Entry 5NET (electron microscopy, 8.60 A resolution (very low resolution: no residue pairs are listed; an interface is given only as per-side residue counts)); this record covers chains A and B of the 6 polymer chains in the assembly.

# Chain A
Name: Integrin alpha-V
Organism: Homo sapiens
UniProt: P06756 (ITAV_HUMAN); residues 1-594 here correspond to UniProt positions 31-624 (UniProt number = residue number + 30)
Amino-acid sequence (594 residues; numbered 1 to 594; the number before each row is that of its first residue):
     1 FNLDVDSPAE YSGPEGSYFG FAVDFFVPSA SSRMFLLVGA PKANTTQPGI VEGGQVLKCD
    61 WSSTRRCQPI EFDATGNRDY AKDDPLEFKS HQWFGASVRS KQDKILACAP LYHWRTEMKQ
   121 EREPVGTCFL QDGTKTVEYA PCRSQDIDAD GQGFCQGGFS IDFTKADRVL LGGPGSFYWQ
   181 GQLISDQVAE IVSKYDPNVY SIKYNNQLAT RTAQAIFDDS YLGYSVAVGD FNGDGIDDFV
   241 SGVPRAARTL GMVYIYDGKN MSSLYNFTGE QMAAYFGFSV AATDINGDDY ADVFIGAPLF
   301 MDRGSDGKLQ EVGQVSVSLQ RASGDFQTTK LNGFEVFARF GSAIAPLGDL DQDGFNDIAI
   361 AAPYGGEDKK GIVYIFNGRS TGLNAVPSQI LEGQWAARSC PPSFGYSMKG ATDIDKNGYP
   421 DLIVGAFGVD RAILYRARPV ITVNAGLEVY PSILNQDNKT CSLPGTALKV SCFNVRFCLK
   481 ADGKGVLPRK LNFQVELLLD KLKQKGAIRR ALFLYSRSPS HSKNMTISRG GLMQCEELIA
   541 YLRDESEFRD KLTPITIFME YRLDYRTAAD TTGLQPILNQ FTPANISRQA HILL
Unresolved in the structure: 30-31, 264, 504-505
Sequence notes: conflict Cys400 (Met430 in P06756)
Disulfides: Cys59-Cys67, Cys108-Cys128, Cys142-Cys155, Cys461-Cys472, Cys478-Cys535
Glycans and other covalent adducts: glycan linked to Asn458
Bound ions: Ca2+ site 1: Asp230, Asn232, Asp234, Ile236, Asp238; Ca2+ site 2: Asp284, Asn286, Asp288, Tyr290, Asp292; Ca2+ site 3: Asp349, Asp351, Asp353, Phe355, Asp357; Ca2+ site 4: Asp415, Asn417, Tyr419, Asp421
Small-molecule neighbours: N-acetylglucosamine (NAG; 2-acetamido-2-deoxy-beta-D-glucopyranose): Gln494, Ser522, Lys523, Asn524
What the authors report for this chain:
  - post-translational modification sites: Asn266

# Chain B
Name: Integrin beta-6
Organism: Homo sapiens
UniProt: P18564 (ITB6_HUMAN); the construct has insertions or renumbered stretches relative to UniProt, so the offset changes along the chain: 5-28 = UniProt 22-45; 38-471 = UniProt 58-491
Amino-acid sequence (470 residues; each row starts with the number of its first residue; note: 9 numbers in that range are skipped by the numbering (no residue carries them; nothing is unmodelled there); a row labelled like 28A-28L holds insertion residues (28A, then the next letters in order)):
     5 GCALGGAETC EDCLLIGPQC AWCA
28A-28L QENFTHPSGVGE
    38 RCDTPANLLA KGCQLNFIEN PVSQVEILKN KPLSVGRQKN SSDIVQIAPQ SLILKLRPGG
    98 AQTLQVHVRQ TEDYPVDLYY LMDLSASMDD DLNTIKELGS RLSKEMSKLT SNFRLGFGSF
   158 VEKPVSPFVK TTPEEIANPC SSIPYFCLPT FGFKHILPLT NDAERFNEIV KNQKISANID
   218 TPEGGFDAIM QAAVCKEKIG WRNDSLHLLV FVSDADSHFG MDSKLAGIVC PNDGLCHLDS
   278 KNEYSMSTVL EYPTIGQLID KLVQNNVLLI FAVTQEQVHL YENYAKLIPG ATVGLLQKDS
   338 GNILQLIISA YEELRSEVEL EVLGDTEGLN LSFTAICNNG TLFQHQKKCS HMKVGDTASF
   398 SVTVNIPHCE RRSRHIIIKP VGLGDALELL VSPECNCDCQ KEVEVNSSKC HNGNGSFQCG
   458 VCACHPGHMG PRCE
Unresolved in the structure: 11-12, 28A-28L, 43-49, 439
Sequence notes: conflict Cys267 (Ile287 in P18564), Asn449 (His469 in P18564)
Disulfides: Cys6-Cys24, Cys14-Cys434, Cys17-Cys39, Cys27-Cys50, Cys177-Cys184, Cys232-Cys273, Cys374-Cys386, Cys406-Cys432, Cys436-Cys456, Cys447-Cys459, Cys461-Cys470
Glycans and other covalent adducts: N-acetylglucosamine (NAG) linked to Asn77

# Chain A / chain B interface
At this resolution (9 A) residue pairs are not listed: 38 residues of chain A and 36 of chain B lie at the interface.
Cross-chain cystine bridges: Cys400(A)-Cys267(B)

# In short
Chain A and chain B form an interface of 38 and 36 residues respectively. Bound to chain A:
N-acetylglucosamine. Covalently linked N-acetylglucosamine: at Asn77(B). Asp230(A), Asn232(A), Asp234(A),
Ile236(A) and Asp238(A) coordinate Ca2+ site 1. The Ca2+ site 2 is built by Asp284(A), Asn286(A), Asp288(A),
Tyr290(A) and Asp292(A). The paper reports a modification site at Asn266(A).
Here chain A is Integrin alpha-V and chain B is Integrin beta-6, both from Homo sapiens. Entry 5NET (Localised
Reconstruction of Integrin alpha V beta 6 bound to Foot and Mouth Disease Virus O1 ...) was determined by
electron microscopy together with 5NE4, 5NED, 5NEJ, 5NEM and 5NER from the same study.
